PDB entry 8T1G | X-ray diffraction, 3.50 A resolution | chains B and F of the 12 polymer chains in the assembly

# Chain B (and F)
Molecule: Hemagglutinin HA2
From: Influenza A virus
Notes: chain F of this document is another copy of the same molecule, construct and numbering; everything in this record applies to it too
UniProtKB: A0A8E4VRS4 (A0A8E4VRS4_9INFA); residues 1-174 here correspond to UniProt positions 340-513 (UniProt number = residue number + 339)
Sequence (210 residues; row label = number of the first residue in the row):
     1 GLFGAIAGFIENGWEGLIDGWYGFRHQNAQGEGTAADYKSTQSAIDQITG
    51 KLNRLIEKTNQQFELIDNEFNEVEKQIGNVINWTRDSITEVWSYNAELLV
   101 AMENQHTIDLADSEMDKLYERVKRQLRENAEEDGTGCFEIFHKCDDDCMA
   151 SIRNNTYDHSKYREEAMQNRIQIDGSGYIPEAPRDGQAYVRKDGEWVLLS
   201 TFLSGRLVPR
Not modelled in the structure: 1-4, 209-210 (chain F: 1-3, 209-210)
Differences from the reference sequence: conflict L55 (Ile394 in A0A8E4VRS4); expression tag (175-210)
Disulfides: C144-C148
Glycans and other covalent adducts: N-acetylglucosamine (NAG) linked to N82, N154

# Interface between chain B and chain F
Residue-residue contacts - 70 pairs, chain B then chain F:
  T59(B) - E90(F)  hydrogen bond
  Q61(B) - D86(F)
  Q61(B) - E90(F)
  F63(B) - W83(F)
  F63(B) - D86(F)
  F63(B) - S87(F)
  I66(B) - N79(F)
  I66(B) - W83(F)  hydrophobic
  I77(B) - Q76(F)
  T84(B) - W83(F)
  T84(B) - T84(F)
  R85(B) - W83(F)
  W92(B) - V91(F)  hydrophobic
  W92(B) - Y94(F)  hydrophobic
  N95(B) - Y94(F)
  N95(B) - N95(F)
  L99(B) - Y94(F)
  L99(B) - L98(F)  hydrophobic
  M102(B) - L98(F)  hydrophobic
  H106(B) - Q105(F)  hydrogen bond
  R124(B) - I10(F)
  R124(B) - E132(F)  salt bridge
  R124(B) - G134(F)
  R127(B) - E131(F)  salt bridge
  R127(B) - E132(F)
  R127(B) - D133(F)
  R127(B) - E139(F)  salt bridge
  E128(B) - E131(F)
  E128(B) - R170(F)  salt bridge
  R163(B) - E131(F)  salt bridge
  R163(B) - R170(F)
  E164(B) - I173(F)
  M167(B) - R170(F)
  M167(B) - I171(F)  hydrophobic
  Q168(B) - I173(F)
  I171(B) - I171(F)  hydrophobic
  Y178(B) - I171(F)  hydrogen bond (side chain-backbone)
  Y178(B) - I173(F)
  I179(B) - G177(F)
  I179(B) - Y178(F)
  I179(B) - I179(F)  hydrogen bond (backbone-backbone)
  P180(B) - I173(F)  hydrophobic
  P180(B) - S176(F)
  P180(B) - G177(F)
  P180(B) - I179(F)
  E181(B) - S176(F)  hydrogen bond (backbone-side chain)
  E181(B) - G177(F)  hydrogen bond (backbone-backbone)
  E181(B) - I179(F)
  E181(B) - R191(F)  salt bridge
  E181(B) - G194(F)  hydrogen bond (side chain-backbone)
  A182(B) - I179(F)
  A182(B) - R191(F)
  R184(B) - D193(F)
  R184(B) - G194(F)
  D185(B) - D193(F)
  G186(B) - K192(F)  hydrogen bond (backbone-side chain)
  G186(B) - D193(F)  hydrogen bond (backbone-side chain)
  Q187(B) - K192(F)
  A188(B) - V190(F)  hydrophobic
  A188(B) - R191(F)
  A188(B) - K192(F)
  A188(B) - F202(F)  hydrophobic
  Y189(B) - V190(F)
  Y189(B) - R191(F)  hydrogen bond (backbone-backbone)
  V190(B) - V190(F)  hydrophobic
  W196(B) - I179(F)  hydrophobic
  L199(B) - F202(F)  hydrophobic
  L203(B) - F202(F)
  L203(B) - L203(F)  hydrophobic
  L207(B) - L207(F)  hydrophobic
Interface residues without a listed pair, chain B (41 interface residues in all): R54, V73, I81, V91, P183
Interface residues without a listed pair, chain F (39 interface residues in all): I77, V80, M102, Q172, D174, L199

# Summary
41 residues of chain B and 39 residues of chain F are in contact, with 10 hydrogen bonds and 6 salt bridges.
Polar contacts include R124(B)-E132(F), R127(B)-E131(F) and R127(B)-E139(F). Covalently linked
N-acetylglucosamine: at N82(B) and N154(B).
Chain B and chain F are both Hemagglutinin HA2 (Influenza A virus); the structure, The crystal structure of
hemagglutinin form a h7n9 influenza virus (a/shanghai/1/2013) in complex with antibody 1E11, was determined by
X-ray diffraction together with 8VEB, 8VED, 8VEE and 8VEF from the same study.
